5ARJ - chain A; structure by X-ray diffraction, 2.90 A resolution.

# Chain A
Name: Ribonuclease 4
From: Sus scrofa
Notes: EC 3.1.27.-
Reference sequence: P15468 (RNAS4_PIG); residues 1-119 here correspond to UniProt positions 29-147 (UniProt number = residue number + 28)
Amino-acid sequence (134 residues; numbered -14 to 119; the number before each row is that of its first residue; numbers below 1 keep their minus sign (Met-14 is residue -14)):
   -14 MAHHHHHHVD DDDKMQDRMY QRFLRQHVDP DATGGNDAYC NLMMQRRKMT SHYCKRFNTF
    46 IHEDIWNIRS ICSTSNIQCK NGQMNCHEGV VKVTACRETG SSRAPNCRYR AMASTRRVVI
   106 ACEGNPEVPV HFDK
Unresolved in the structure: -14 to -1
Disulfides: Cys25-Cys81, Cys39-Cys92, Cys57-Cys107, Cys64-Cys71
Sequence notes: expression tag (-14 to 0); engineered mutation Ala80 (Asp108 in P15468)

# In short
Chain A is Ribonuclease 4 (Sus scrofa); the structure, crystal structure of porcine RNase 4 D80A mutant, was
determined by X-ray diffraction, deposited together with 5AR6, 5ARK and 5ARL.
